1L1Q - chain A; structure by X-ray diffraction, 1.85 A resolution.

# Chain A
Name: Adenine phosphoribosyltransferase
Organism: Giardia intestinalis
Notes: EC 2.4.2.7
UniProt: Q967M2 (Q967M2_GIALA); numbering as in UniProt (aligned over 1-180)
Amino-acid sequence (186 residues; numbered 1 to 186; the number before each row is that of its first residue):
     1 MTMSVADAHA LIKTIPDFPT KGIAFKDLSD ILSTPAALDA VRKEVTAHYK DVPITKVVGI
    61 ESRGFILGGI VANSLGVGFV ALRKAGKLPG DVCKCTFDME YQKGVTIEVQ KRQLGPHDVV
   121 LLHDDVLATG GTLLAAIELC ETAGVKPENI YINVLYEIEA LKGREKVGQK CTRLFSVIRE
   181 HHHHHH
Disordered / not traced: 1, 183-186
Differences from the reference sequence: expression tag (181-182)
Residues lining bound ligands: 9-deazaadenine (9DA): I23, A24, F25, K26, R63, M99, E100, Y101, D125, V126, A128, I158

# Overview
Ligands of chain A: 9-deazaadenine.
Chain A is Adenine phosphoribosyltransferase (Giardia intestinalis); the structure, Crystal Structure of
APRTase from Giardia lamblia Complexed with 9-deazaadenine, was determined by X-ray diffraction together with
1L1R from the same study.
